6X43 - chains G and I of the 9 polymer chains in the assembly; structure by electron microscopy, 3.60 A resolution.

Chain G:
Name: DNA-directed RNA polymerase subunit alpha
Organism: Escherichia coli
Notes: EC 2.7.7.6
UniProtKB: A0A073G207 (A0A073G207_ECOLX); residue numbers follow UniProt; this construct covers 1-329
Chain sequence (329 residues; each row starts with the number of its first residue):
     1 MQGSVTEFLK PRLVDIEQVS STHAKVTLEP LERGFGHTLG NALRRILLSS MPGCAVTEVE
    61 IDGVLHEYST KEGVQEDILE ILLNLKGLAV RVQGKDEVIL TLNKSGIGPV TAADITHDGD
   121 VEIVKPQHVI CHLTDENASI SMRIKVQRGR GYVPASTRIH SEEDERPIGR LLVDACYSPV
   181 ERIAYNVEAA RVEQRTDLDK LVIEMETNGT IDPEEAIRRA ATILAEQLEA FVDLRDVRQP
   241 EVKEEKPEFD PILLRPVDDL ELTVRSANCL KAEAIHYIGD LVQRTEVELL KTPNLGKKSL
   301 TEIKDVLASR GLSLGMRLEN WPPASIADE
Unresolved in the structure: 1-4, 160-165, 235-329

Chain I:
Name: DNA-directed RNA polymerase subunit beta
Organism: Escherichia coli
Notes: EC 2.7.7.6
UniProtKB: P0A8V4 (RPOB_ECO57); numbering as in UniProt (aligned over 1-1342)
Chain sequence (1342 residues; each row starts with the number of its first residue):
     1 MVYSYTEKKR IRKDFGKRPQ VLDVPYLLSI QLDSFQKFIE QDPEGQYGLE AAFRSVFPIQ
    61 SYSGNSELQY VSYRLGEPVF DVQECQIRGV TYSAPLRVKL RLVIYEREAP EGTVKDIKEQ
   121 EVYMGEIPLM TDNGTFVING TERVIVSQLH RSPGVFFDSD KGKTHSSGKV LYNARIIPYR
   181 GSWLDFEFDP KDNLFVRIDR RRKLPATIIL RALNYTTEQI LDLFFEKVIF EIRDNKLQME
   241 LVPERLRGET ASFDIEANGK VYVEKGRRIT ARHIRQLEKD DVKLIEVPVE YIAGKVVAKD
   301 YIDESTGELI CAANMELSLD LLAKLSQSGH KRIETLFTND LDHGPYISET LRVDPTNDRL
   361 SALVEIYRMM RPGEPPTREA AESLFENLFF SEDRYDLSAV GRMKFNRSLL REEIEGSGIL
   421 SKDDIIDVMK KLIDIRNGKG EVDDIDHLGN RRIRSVGEMA ENQFRVGLVR VERAVKERLS
   481 LGDLDTLMPQ DMINAKPISA AVKEFFGSSQ LSQFMDQNNP LSEITHKRRI SALGPGGLTR
   541 ERAGFEVRDV HPTHYGRVCP IETPEGPNIG LINSLSVYAQ TNEYGFLETP YRKVTDGVVT
   601 DEIHYLSAIE EGNYVIAQAN SNLDEEGHFV EDLVTCRSKG ESSLFSRDQV DYMDVSTQQV
   661 VSVGASLIPF LEHDDANRAL MGANMQRQAV PTLRADKPLV GTGMERAVAV DSGVTAVAKR
   721 GGVVQYVDAS RIVIKVNEDE MYPGEAGIDI YNLTKYTRSN QNTCINQMPC VSLGEPVERG
   781 DVLADGPSTD LGELALGQNM RVAFMPWNGY NFEDSILVSE RVVQEDRFTT IHIQELACVS
   841 RDTKLGPEEI TADIPNVGEA ALSKLDESGI VYIGAEVTGG DILVGKVTPK GETQLTPEEK
   901 LLRAIFGEKA SDVKDSSLRV PNGVSGTVID VQVFTRDGVE KDKRALEIEE MQLKQAKKDL
   961 SEELQILEAG LFSRIRAVLV AGGVEAEKLD KLPRDRWLEL GLTDEEKQNQ LEQLAEQYDE
  1021 LKHEFEKKLE AKRRKITQGD DLAPGVLKIV KVYLAVKRRI QPGDKMAGRH GNKGVISKIN
  1081 PIEDMPYDEN GTPVDIVLNP LGVPSRMNIG QILETHLGMA AKGIGDKINA MLKQQQEVAK
  1141 LREFIQRAYD LGADVRQKVD LSTFSDEEVM RLAENLRKGM PIATPVFDGA KEAEIKELLK
  1201 LGDLPTSGQI RLYDGRTGEQ FERPVTVGYM YMLKLNHLVD DKMHARSTGS YSLVTQQPLG
  1261 GKAQFGGQRF GEMEVWALEA YGAAYTLQEM LTVKSDDVNG RTKMYKNIVD GNHQMEPGMP
  1321 ESFNVLLKEI RSLGINIELE DE
Unresolved in the structure: 1, 891-914, 1342
UniProt features mapped onto this chain:
  - modified residue (N6-acetyllysine): Lys1022, Lys1200

Chain G / chain I interface:
Residue-residue contacts (65; chain G residue first):
  Asn41(G) with Gly1215(I); Arg1216(I), hydrogen bond (side chain-backbone); Thr1217(I), hydrogen bond (side chain-backbone); Gly1218(I)
  Arg44(G) with Glu1083(I), hydrogen bond (side chain-backbone); Tyr1087(I); Gly1091(I)
  Arg45(G) with Glu1083(I), hydrogen bond (side chain-backbone); Asp1084(I), salt bridge; Gly1215(I), hydrogen bond (side chain-backbone); Arg1216(I)
  Leu48(G) with Glu1083(I)
  Ser49(G) with Glu1083(I)
  Leu65(G) with Ile873(I), hydrophobic
  His66(G) with Ile873(I); Thr927(I); Ile929(I)
  Glu67(G) with Lys1057(I), salt bridge
  Tyr68(G) with Tyr756(I); Ile831(I), hydrophobic; Thr927(I); Ile929(I), hydrophobic; Ala1055(I), hydrophobic; Lys1057(I)
  Thr70(G) with Ala729(I)
  Lys71(G) with Asp728(I)
  Glu72(G) with Asp728(I); Glu962(I)
  Gly73(G) with Asp728(I)
  Val74(G) with Asp728(I); Ala729(I), hydrogen bond (backbone-backbone)
  Gln75(G) with Val727(I); Ala729(I); Val771(I)
  Asp77(G) with Ala729(I); Lys755(I), salt bridge; Tyr756(I), hydrogen bond; Asn766(I), hydrogen bond
  Leu79(G) with Leu693(I), hydrophobic; Tyr756(I); Ile831(I), hydrophobic; Lys1057(I)
  Glu80(G) with Met768(I)
  Leu83(G) with Leu693(I), hydrophobic; Arg694(I)
  Lys86(G) with Gln824(I), hydrogen bond (side chain-backbone)
  Ile107(G) with Leu773(I), hydrophobic
  Thr134(G) with Tyr726(I); Val727(I), hydrogen bond (side chain-backbone); Leu773(I)
  Tyr152(G) with Val823(I), hydrogen bond (side chain-backbone); Gln824(I)
  Pro154(G) with Arg1059(I)
  Ser156(G) with Arg1059(I), hydrogen bond
  Ile168(G) with Ile873(I); Gly874(I)
  Asp174(G) with Asp826(I)
  Glu181(G) with Arg821(I), hydrogen bond (backbone-side chain)
  Arg182(G) with Asn1090(I), hydrogen bond (side chain-backbone); Thr1092(I)
  Ile183(G) with Gly1091(I)
  Ala184(G) with Asn1090(I); Gly1091(I)
  Tyr185(G) with Tyr1087(I), hydrogen bond; Gly1218(I)
Other interface residues (no listed pair), chain G (40 interface residues in all): His37, Ser69, Glu76, Asp135, Arg170, Leu172, Cys176, Glu204
Other interface residues (no listed pair), chain I (43 interface residues in all): Ser730, Pro769, Ala875, Glu876, Val928, Ile1082, Glu1089, Pro1093

Overview:
The interface between chain G and chain I involves 40 residues on one side and 43 on the other, with 15
hydrogen bonds and 3 salt bridges. Polar pairs include Arg45(G)-Asp1084(I), Glu67(G)-Lys1057(I) and
Asp77(G)-Lys755(I).
Chain G is DNA-directed RNA polymerase subunit alpha and chain I is DNA-directed RNA polymerase subunit beta,
both from Escherichia coli; the structure, Mfd-bound E.coli RNA polymerase elongation complex - II state, was
determined by electron microscopy together with 6X26, 6X2F, 6X2N, 6X4W, 6X4Y and 6X50 from the same study.
